Entry 8YJF (X-ray diffraction, 4.40 A resolution (low resolution: residue-level contacts below are approximate; hydrogen-bond / salt-bridge calls are withheld)); this record covers chains B and E of the 8 polymer chains in the assembly.

== Chain B ==
Protein: DNA replication licensing factor MCM2
From: Homo sapiens
Notes: EC 3.6.4.12
UniProtKB: P49736 (MCM2_HUMAN); residues 63-154 here = UniProt positions 63-154
Sequence (93 residues; each row starts with the number of its first residue):
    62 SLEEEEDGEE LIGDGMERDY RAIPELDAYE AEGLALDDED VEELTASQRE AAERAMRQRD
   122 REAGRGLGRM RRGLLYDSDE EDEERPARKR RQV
Not modelled in the structure: 62-67, 128-154
Differences from the reference sequence: expression tag (62)
UniProt features mapped onto this chain:
  - modified residue: Ser108 (Phosphoserine), Tyr137 (Phosphotyrosine), Ser139 (Phosphoserine)

== Chain E ==
Protein: Histone H3.1
From: Homo sapiens
UniProtKB: P68431 (H31_HUMAN); residues 56-135 here correspond to UniProt positions 57-136 (UniProt number = residue number + 1)
Sequence (81 residues; numbered 55 to 135; the number before each row is that of its first residue):
    55 MKSTELLIRK LPFQRLVREI AQDFKTDLRF QSSAVMALQE ACEAYLVGLF EDTNLCAIHA
   115 KRVTIMPKDI QLARRIRGER A
Not modelled in the structure: 55-57
Differences from the reference sequence: initiating methionine (55)
UniProt features mapped onto this chain:
  - modified residue: Lys56 (N6,N6,N6-trimethyllysine), Ser57 (Phosphoserine), Lys64 (N6-(2-hydroxyisobutyryl)lysine), Lys79 (N6,N6,N6-trimethyllysine), Thr80 (Phosphothreonine), Ser86 (Phosphoserine), Thr107 (Phosphothreonine), Lys115 (N6-acetyllysine), Lys122 (N6-(2-hydroxyisobutyryl)lysine)

== Interface between chain B and chain E ==
Pairs across the interface (34):
  Asp80(B) with Arg63(E)
  Tyr81(B) with Glu59(E)
  Arg82(B) with Arg63(E)
  Glu86(B) with Leu65(E)
  Leu87(B) with Arg63(E); Lys64(E); Leu65(E); Pro66(E)
  Asp88(B) with Arg63(E); Lys64(E)
  Ala89(B) with Lys64(E); Leu65(E)
  Tyr90(B) with Lys64(E); Gln68(E); Val89(E); Met90(E); Gln93(E)
  Glu91(B) with Gln68(E); Arg69(E); Arg72(E)
  Glu93(B) with Arg72(E)
  Gly94(B) with Arg72(E); Leu82(E); Arg83(E); Phe84(E)
  Leu95(B) with Gln68(E); Arg83(E); Phe84(E); Gln85(E); Ser86(E)
  Ala96(B) with Arg83(E); Phe84(E)
  Glu100(B) with Arg83(E)
  Arg126(B) with Phe78(E)
Interface residues without a listed pair, chain B (19 interface residues in all): Asp68, Ala83, Ile84, Leu97
Interface residues without a listed pair, chain E (19 interface residues in all): Leu60, Thr118

== Overview ==
The chain B/chain E interface involves 19 residues from each chain.
Here chain B is DNA replication licensing factor MCM2 and chain E is Histone H3.1, both from Homo sapiens.
Entry 8YJF (Structure of human SPT16 MD-CTD and MCM2 HBD chaperoning a histone H3-H4 tetramer and an H2A-H2B
...) was determined by X-ray diffraction together with 8YJM from the same study.
